Entry 2VMH (X-ray diffraction, 1.50 A resolution); this record covers chain A.

[Chain A]
Molecule: Fibronectin type III domain protein
Organism: Clostridium perfringens
Notes: fragment: carbohydrate-binding module, residues 900-1050
UniProt: Q0TP83 (Q0TP83_CLOP1); residues 900-1050 here = UniProt positions 900-1050
Chain sequence (151 residues; each row starts with the number of its first residue):
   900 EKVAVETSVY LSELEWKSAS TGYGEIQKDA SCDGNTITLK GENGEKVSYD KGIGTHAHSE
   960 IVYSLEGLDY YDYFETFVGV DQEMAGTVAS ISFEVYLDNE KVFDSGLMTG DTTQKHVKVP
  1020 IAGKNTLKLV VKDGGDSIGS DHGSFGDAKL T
Not modelled in the structure: 900-903
Ion coordination: Ca2+: Ser989, Asp1032, Asp1035, Ser1036, Asp1040

[Summary]
Ser989, Asp1032, Asp1035, Ser1036 and Asp1040 form the Ca2+ site.
Chain A is Fibronectin type III domain protein (Clostridium perfringens); the structure, The structure of
CBM51 from Clostridium perfringens GH95, was determined by X-ray diffraction (same publication as 2VMG, 2VMI,
2VNG, 2VNO and 2VNR).
